PDB entry 4YFX | X-ray diffraction, 3.84 A resolution | chains D and E of the 6 polymer chains in the assembly

== Chain D ==
Name: DNA-directed RNA polymerase subunit beta'
From: Escherichia coli O139:H28 (strain E24377A / ETEC)
Notes: EC 2.7.7.6
Reference sequence: A7ZUK2 (RPOC_ECO24); residue numbers follow UniProt; this construct covers 1-1407
Amino-acid sequence (1407 residues; numbered 1 to 1407; the number before each row is that of its first residue):
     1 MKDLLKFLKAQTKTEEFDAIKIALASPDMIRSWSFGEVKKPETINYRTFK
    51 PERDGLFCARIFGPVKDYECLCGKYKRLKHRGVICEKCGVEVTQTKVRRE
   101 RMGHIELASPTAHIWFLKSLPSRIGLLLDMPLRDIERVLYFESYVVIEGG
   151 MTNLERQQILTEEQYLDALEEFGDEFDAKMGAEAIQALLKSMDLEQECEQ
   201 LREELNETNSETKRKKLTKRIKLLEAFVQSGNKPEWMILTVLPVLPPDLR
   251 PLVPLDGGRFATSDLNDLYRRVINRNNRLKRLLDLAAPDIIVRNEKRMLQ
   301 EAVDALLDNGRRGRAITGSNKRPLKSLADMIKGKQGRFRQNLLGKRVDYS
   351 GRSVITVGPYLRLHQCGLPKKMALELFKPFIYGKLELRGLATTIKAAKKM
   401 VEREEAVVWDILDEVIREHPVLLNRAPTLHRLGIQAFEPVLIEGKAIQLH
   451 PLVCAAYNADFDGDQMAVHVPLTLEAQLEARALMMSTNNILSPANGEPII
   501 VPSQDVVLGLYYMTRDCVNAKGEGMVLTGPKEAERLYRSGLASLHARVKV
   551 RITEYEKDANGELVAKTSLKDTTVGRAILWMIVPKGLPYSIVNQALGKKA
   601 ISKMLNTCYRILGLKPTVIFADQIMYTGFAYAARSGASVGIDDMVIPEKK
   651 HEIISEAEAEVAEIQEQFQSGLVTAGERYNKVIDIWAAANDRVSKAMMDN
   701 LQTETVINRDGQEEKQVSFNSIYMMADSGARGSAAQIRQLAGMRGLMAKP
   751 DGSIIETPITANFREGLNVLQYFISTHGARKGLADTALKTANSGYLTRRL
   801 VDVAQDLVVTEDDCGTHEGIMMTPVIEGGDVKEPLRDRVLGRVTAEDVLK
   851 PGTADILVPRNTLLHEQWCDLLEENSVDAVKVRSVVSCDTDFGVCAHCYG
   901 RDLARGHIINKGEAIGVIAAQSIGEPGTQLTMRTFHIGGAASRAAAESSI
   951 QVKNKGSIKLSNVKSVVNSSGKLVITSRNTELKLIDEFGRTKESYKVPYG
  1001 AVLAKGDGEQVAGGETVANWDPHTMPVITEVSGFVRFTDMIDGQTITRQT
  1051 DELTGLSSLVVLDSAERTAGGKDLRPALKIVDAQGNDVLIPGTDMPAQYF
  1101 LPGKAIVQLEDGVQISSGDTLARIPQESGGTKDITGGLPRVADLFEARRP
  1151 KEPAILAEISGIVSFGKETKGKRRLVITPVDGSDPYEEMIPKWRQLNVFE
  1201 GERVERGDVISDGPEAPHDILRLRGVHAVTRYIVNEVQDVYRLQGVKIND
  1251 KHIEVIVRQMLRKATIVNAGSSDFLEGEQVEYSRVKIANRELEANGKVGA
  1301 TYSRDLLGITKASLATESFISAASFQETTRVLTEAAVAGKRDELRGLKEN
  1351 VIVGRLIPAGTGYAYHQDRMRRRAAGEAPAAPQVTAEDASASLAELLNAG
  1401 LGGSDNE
Unresolved in the structure: 1-7, 932-1134, 1377-1407
Swiss-Prot annotation at these positions:
  - binding site (Zn(2+)): Cys-70, Cys-72, Cys-85, Cys-88, Cys-814, Cys-888, Cys-895, Cys-898
  - binding site (Mg(2+)): Asp-460, Asp-462, Asp-464
  - modified residue: Lys-972 (N6-acetyllysine)
Bound ions: Zn2+ site 1: Cys-70, Cys-72, Cys-85, Cys-88; Mg2+: Asp-460, Asp-462, Asp-464; Zn2+ site 2: Cys-814, Arg-883, Cys-888, Cys-895, Cys-898
Small-molecule neighbours: Myxopyronin B (4C4): Ile-331, Lys-332, Gly-333, Leu-342, Leu-343, Gly-344, Lys-345, Gln-805, Ile-1320, Ala-1323, Ser-1324, Lys-1348, Val-1351, Ile-1352
What the authors report for this chain:
  - binding site for Myxopyronin B: Lys-332

== Chain E ==
Name: DNA-directed RNA polymerase subunit omega
From: Escherichia coli O139:H28 (strain E24377A / ETEC)
Notes: EC 2.7.7.6
Reference sequence: A7ZTK1 (RPOZ_ECO24); numbering as in UniProt (aligned over 1-91)
Amino-acid sequence (91 residues; each row starts with the number of its first residue):
     1 MARVTVQDAVEKIGNRFDLVLVAARRARQMQVGGKDPLVPEENDKTTVIA
    51 LREIEEGLINNQILDVRERQEQQEQEAAELQAVTAIAEGRR
Unresolved in the structure: 1, 91

== How chain D and chain E interact ==
Pairs across the interface (45):
  His-364(D) / Val-4(E)
  Glu-414(D) / Lys-45(E)  hydrogen bond (backbone-side chain)
  Val-415(D) / Lys-45(E)  hydrogen bond (backbone-side chain)
  Ile-416(D) / Lys-45(E)
  Arg-417(D) / Glu-42(E)  hydrogen bond (side chain-backbone)
  Arg-417(D) / Asn-43(E)
  Arg-417(D) / Asp-44(E)  salt bridge
  Arg-417(D) / Lys-45(E)
  Glu-418(D) / Ala-2(E)
  Glu-418(D) / Asp-44(E)
  Glu-418(D) / Lys-45(E)
  Glu-418(D) / Val-48(E)
  Leu-474(D) / Arg-28(E)
  Leu-474(D) / Gln-31(E)
  Glu-475(D) / Arg-28(E)  salt bridge
  Gln-477(D) / Thr-47(E)
  Leu-478(D) / Val-20(E)  hydrophobic
  Leu-478(D) / Ala-23(E)
  Leu-478(D) / Ala-24(E)
  Leu-478(D) / Thr-47(E)
  Glu-479(D) / Val-20(E)
  Arg-481(D) / Arg-3(E)  hydrogen bond (side chain-backbone)
  Arg-481(D) / Val-6(E)
  Arg-481(D) / Thr-47(E)
  Arg-481(D) / Leu-51(E)
  Ala-482(D) / Val-6(E)  hydrophobic
  Ala-482(D) / Val-20(E)  hydrophobic
  Leu-483(D) / Arg-16(E)
  Met-485(D) / Val-4(E)
  Thr-487(D) / Val-4(E)
  Asn-488(D) / Arg-16(E)
  Leu-614(D) / Gln-7(E)
  Lys-615(D) / Thr-5(E)
  Lys-615(D) / Gln-7(E)
  Lys-615(D) / Asp-8(E)
  Leu-903(D) / Arg-16(E)
  Arg-905(D) / Arg-16(E)
  Asn-910(D) / Asn-15(E)
  Glu-913(D) / Arg-16(E)  salt bridge
  Glu-913(D) / Phe-17(E)
  Gly-1360(D) / Phe-17(E)
  Thr-1361(D) / Phe-17(E)
  Thr-1361(D) / Leu-21(E)
  Ala-1364(D) / Asp-18(E)
  Ala-1364(D) / Leu-21(E)  hydrophobic
Other interface residues (no listed pair), chain D (31 interface residues in all): His-419, Glu-438, Val-618, Lys-911, Gly-912
Other interface residues (no listed pair), chain E (26 interface residues in all): Val-10, Ala-27

== Overview ==
Chain D and chain E form an interface of 31 and 26 residues respectively; the contacts include 4 hydrogen
bonds and 3 salt bridges. Polar pairs include Arg-417(D)/Asp-44(E), Glu-475(D)/Arg-28(E) and
Glu-913(D)/Arg-16(E). Bound to chain D: Myxopyronin B. The paper reports a binding site for Myxopyronin B at
Lys-332(D).
Chain D is DNA-directed RNA polymerase subunit beta' and chain E is DNA-directed RNA polymerase subunit omega,
both from Escherichia coli O139:H28 (strain E24377A / ETEC); the structure, Escherichia coli RNA polymerase in
complex with Myxopyronin B, was determined by X-ray diffraction together with 4YFK and 4YFN from the same
study.
